PDB entry 3VVE | X-ray diffraction, 2.00 A resolution | chain A

# Chain A
Name: Amino acid ABC transporter, binding protein
Source organism: Thermus thermophilus
UniProtKB: Q72JG5 (Q72JG5_THET2); residues 1-236 here correspond to UniProt positions 19-254 (UniProt number = residue number + 18)
Chain sequence (260 residues; each row starts with the number of its first residue; numbers below 1 keep their minus sign (Met-23 is residue -23)):
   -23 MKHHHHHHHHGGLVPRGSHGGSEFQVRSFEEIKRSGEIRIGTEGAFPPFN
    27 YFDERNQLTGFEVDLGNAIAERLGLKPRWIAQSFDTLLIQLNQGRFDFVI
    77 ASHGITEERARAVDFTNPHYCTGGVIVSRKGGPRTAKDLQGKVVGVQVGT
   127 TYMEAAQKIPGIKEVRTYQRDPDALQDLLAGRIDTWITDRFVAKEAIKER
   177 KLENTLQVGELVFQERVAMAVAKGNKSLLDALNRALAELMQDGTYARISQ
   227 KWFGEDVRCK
Disordered / not traced: -23 to -5
Construct notes: expression tag (-23 to 0)
Cystine bridges: Cys97-Cys235
Residues lining bound ligands: lysine (LYS): Glu19, Phe22, Phe60, Ala77, Ser78, His79, Gly80, Arg85, Gln123, Gly125, Thr126, Thr127, Tyr128, Glu191
From the paper describing this entry:
  - conformationally variable residues (side-chain flip): Glu19
  - binding site for lysine: Glu19, Ser78, Arg85, Gln123, Tyr128, Glu191

# In short
Ligands of chain A: lysine. From the paper: a binding site for lysine at Glu19, Ser78 and Arg85 among others;
conformational variability at Glu19.
Chain A is Amino acid ABC transporter, binding protein (Thermus thermophilus); the structure, Crystal
structure of TTC0807 complexed with Lysine, was determined by X-ray diffraction, deposited together with 3VV5,
3VVD and 3VVF.
